PDB entry 4LXJ | X-ray diffraction, 1.90 A resolution | chain A

# Chain A
Name: Lanosterol 14-alpha demethylase
From: Saccharomyces cerevisiae
Notes: EC 1.14.13.70
UniProt: P10614 (CP51_YEAST); residues 1-530 here = UniProt positions 1-530
Sequence (536 residues; each row starts with the number of its first residue):
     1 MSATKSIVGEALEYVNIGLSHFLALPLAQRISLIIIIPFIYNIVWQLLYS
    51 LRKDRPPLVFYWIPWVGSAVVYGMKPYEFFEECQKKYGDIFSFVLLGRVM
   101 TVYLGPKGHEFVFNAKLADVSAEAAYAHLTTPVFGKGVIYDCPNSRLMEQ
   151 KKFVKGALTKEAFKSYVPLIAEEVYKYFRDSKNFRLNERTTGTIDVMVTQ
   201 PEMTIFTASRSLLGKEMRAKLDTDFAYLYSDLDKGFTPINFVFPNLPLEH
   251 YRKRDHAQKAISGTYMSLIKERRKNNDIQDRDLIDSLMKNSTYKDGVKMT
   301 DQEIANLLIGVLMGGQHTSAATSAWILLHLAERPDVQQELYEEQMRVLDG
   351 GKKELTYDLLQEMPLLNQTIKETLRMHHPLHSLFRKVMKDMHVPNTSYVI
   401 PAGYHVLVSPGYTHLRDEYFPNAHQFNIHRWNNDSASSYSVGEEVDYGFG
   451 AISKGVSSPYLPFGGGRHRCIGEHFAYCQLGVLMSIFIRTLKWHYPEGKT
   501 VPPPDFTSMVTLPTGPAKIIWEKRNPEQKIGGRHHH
Unresolved in the structure: 1-5, 536
Differences from the reference sequence: conflict Asn433 (Lys in P10614); expression tag (531-536)
Ion coordination: heme Fe: Cys470 (together with oxygen molecule)
Residues lining bound ligands:
  - heme (HEM): Phe113, Tyr126, Tyr140, Leu147, Lys151, Leu212, Val311, Gly314, Gly315, Thr318, Ser319, Thr322, Leu374, His378, Pro379, Leu380, Leu383, Arg385, Pro462, Phe463, Gly464, Arg467, His468, Arg469, Cys470, Ile471, Gly472, Phe475, Ala476, Leu480
  - lanosterol (LAN): Tyr72, Tyr126, Leu129, Thr130, Phe134, Ile139, Tyr140, Phe236, Pro238, Phe241, Gly310, Met313, Gly314, Leu380, His381, Ser382, Leu383, Phe384, Phe506, Thr507, Ser508, Met509
  - oxygen molecule (OXY): Gly314, Thr318, Leu380
Swiss-Prot annotation at these positions:
  - binding site (lanosterol): Tyr126
  - binding site (itraconazole): Gly314
  - binding site (heme): Cys470
  - modified residue: Ser458 (Phosphoserine)
  - cross-link (Glycyl lysine isopeptide (Lys-Gly)): Lys116 (interchain with G-Cter in ubiquitin), Lys353 (interchain with G-Cter in ubiquitin), Lys454 (interchain with G-Cter in ubiquitin)

# In short
Bound to chain A: heme, lanosterol and oxygen molecule. Curated annotation (UniProt) lists lanosterol-binding
residue Tyr126, itraconazole-binding residue Gly314 and heme-binding residue Cys470.
Chain A is Lanosterol 14-alpha demethylase (Saccharomyces cerevisiae); the structure, Saccharomyces cerevisiae
lanosterol 14-alpha demethylase with lanosterol bound, was determined by X-ray diffraction, deposited together
with 5EQB.
